6TEJ - chains B and C of the 3 polymer chains in the assembly; structure by X-ray diffraction, 2.70 A resolution.

== Chain B ==
Molecule: Drug ABC transporter ATP-binding protein
Source organism: Mycolicibacterium thermoresistibile
Reference sequence: A0A100XE85 (A0A100XE85_MYCTH); numbering as in UniProt (aligned over 1-579)
Chain sequence (586 residues; numbered 1 to 586; the number before each row is that of its first residue):
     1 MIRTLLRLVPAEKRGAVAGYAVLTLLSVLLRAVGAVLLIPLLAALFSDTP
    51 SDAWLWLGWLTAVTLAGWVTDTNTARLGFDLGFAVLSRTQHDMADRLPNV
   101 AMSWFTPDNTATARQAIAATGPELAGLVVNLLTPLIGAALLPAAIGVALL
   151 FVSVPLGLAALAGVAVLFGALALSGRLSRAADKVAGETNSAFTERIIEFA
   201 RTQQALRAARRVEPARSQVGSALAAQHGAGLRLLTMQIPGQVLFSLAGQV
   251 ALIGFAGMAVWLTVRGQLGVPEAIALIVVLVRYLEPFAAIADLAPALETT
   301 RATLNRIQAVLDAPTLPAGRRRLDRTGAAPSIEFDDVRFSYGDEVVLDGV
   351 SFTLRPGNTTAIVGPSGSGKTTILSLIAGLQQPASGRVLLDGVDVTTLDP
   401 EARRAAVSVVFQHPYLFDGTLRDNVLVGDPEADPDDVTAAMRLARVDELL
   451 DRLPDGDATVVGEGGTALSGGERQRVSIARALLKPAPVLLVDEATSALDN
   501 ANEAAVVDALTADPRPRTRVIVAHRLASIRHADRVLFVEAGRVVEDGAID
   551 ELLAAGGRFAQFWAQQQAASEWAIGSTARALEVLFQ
Disordered / not traced: 1
Sequence notes: expression tag (580-586)

== Chain C ==
Molecule: Syb_NL5
Source organism: synthetic construct
Chain sequence (124 residues; numbered -2 to 121; the number before each row is that of its first residue; numbers below 1 keep their minus sign (Gly-2 is residue -2)):
    -2 GPSQVQLVESGGGLVQAGGSLRLSCAASGFPVSSSTMTWYRQAPGKEREW
    48 VAAINSYGYYTVYADSVKGRFTISRDNAKNTVYLQMNSLKPEDTAVYYCN
    98 VKDTGQMRESYDYWGQGTQVTVSA
Disulfides: Cys22-Cys96

== How chain B and chain C interact ==
Pairs across the interface - 28 pairs, chain B then chain C:
  Arg325(B) - Arg45(C)
  Arg325(B) - Glu46(C)
  Gly327(B) - Trp47(C)  hydrogen bond (backbone-side chain)
  Arg355(B) - Glu106(C)  salt bridge
  Gly357(B) - Lys99(C)
  Asn358(B) - Lys99(C)
  Asn358(B) - Ser107(C)  hydrogen bond
  Ala439(B) - Tyr56(C)
  Ala439(B) - Tyr57(C)  hydrophobic
  Arg442(B) - Tyr56(C)
  Leu443(B) - Tyr57(C)  hydrophobic
  Asp508(B) - Tyr54(C)
  Ala512(B) - Asn52(C)  hydrogen bond (backbone-side chain)
  Ala512(B) - Tyr54(C)  hydrophobic
  Pro514(B) - Ala50(C)
  Pro514(B) - Tyr57(C)
  Pro514(B) - Val59(C)
  Arg515(B) - Val59(C)
  Pro516(B) - Trp47(C)  hydrophobic
  Arg530(B) - Gly102(C)
  Arg530(B) - Met104(C)
  His531(B) - Gly102(C)
  Asp533(B) - Arg105(C)
  Asp533(B) - Ser107(C)  hydrogen bond
  Ile549(B) - Met104(C)  hydrophobic
  Asp550(B) - Met104(C)  hydrogen bond (backbone-backbone)
  Asp550(B) - Arg105(C)
  Trp563(B) - Met104(C)  hydrophobic
Other interface residues (no listed pair), chain B (27 interface residues in all): Ala328, Asp433, Asp436, Ala440, Thr511, Asp513, Ala532, Ala548
Other interface residues (no listed pair), chain C (21 interface residues in all): Thr33, Glu44, Ile51, Ser53, Thr58, Lys65

== In short ==
27 residues of chain B face 21 of chain C across their interface, with 5 hydrogen bonds and 1 salt bridge.
Polar contacts include Arg355(B)-Glu106(C), Gly327(B)-Trp47(C) and Asn358(B)-Ser107(C).
Here chain B is Drug ABC transporter ATP-binding protein (Mycolicibacterium thermoresistibile) and chain C is
Syb_NL5 (synthetic construct). Entry 6TEJ (Structure of apo IrtAB devoid SID in complex with sybody Syb_NL5)
was determined by X-ray diffraction.
